Entry 3T5K (X-ray diffraction, 2.90 A resolution); this record covers chains A and B of the 3 polymer chains in the assembly.

[Chain A]
Protein: DNA polymerase IV
Source organism: Sulfolobus solfataricus P2
Notes: EC 2.7.7.7
UniProtKB: Q97W02 (DPO4_SULSO); residues 1-341 here = UniProt positions 1-341
Chain sequence (341 residues; each row starts with the number of its first residue):
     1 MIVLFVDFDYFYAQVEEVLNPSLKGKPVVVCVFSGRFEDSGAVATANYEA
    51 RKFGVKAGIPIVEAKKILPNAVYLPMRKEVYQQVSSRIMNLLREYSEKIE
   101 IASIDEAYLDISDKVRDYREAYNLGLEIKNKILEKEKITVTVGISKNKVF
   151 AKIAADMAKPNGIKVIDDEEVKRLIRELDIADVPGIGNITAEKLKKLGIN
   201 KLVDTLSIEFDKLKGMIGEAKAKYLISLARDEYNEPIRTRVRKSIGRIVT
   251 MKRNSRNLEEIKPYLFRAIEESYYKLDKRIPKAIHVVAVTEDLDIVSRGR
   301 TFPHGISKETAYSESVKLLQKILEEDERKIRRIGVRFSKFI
Ion coordination: Ca2+ site 1: Asp7, Phe8, Asp105 (together with 2'-deoxyadenosine 5'-triphosphate); Ca2+ site 2: Asp7, Glu106 (together with 2'-deoxyadenosine 5'-triphosphate); Ca2+ site 3: Ala181, Ile186
Residues lining bound ligands: 2'-deoxyadenosine 5'-triphosphate (DTP): Asp7, Phe8, Asp9, Tyr10, Phe11, Tyr12, Val43, Ala44, Thr45, Tyr48, Arg51, Ala57, Met76, Ile104, Asp105, Glu106, Lys159
Curated features (UniProtKB/Swiss-Prot):
  - active site: Glu106
  - binding site (Mg(2+)): Asp7, Asp105
  - site: Tyr12 (Substrate discrimination)

[Chain B]
Molecule: 17-nt DNA strand
Sequence (17 nucleotides; numbered 402 to 418; the number before each row is that of its first residue):
   402 CATXGAATCCTTCCCCC
Modified / non-standard residues: HN0 (2'-deoxy-N-[(2S,3S,5R)-5-hydroxy-2-pentyltetrahydrofuran-3-yl]guanosine 5'-(dihydrogen phosphate)) at position 405

[Chain A / chain B interface]
Residue-residue contacts - 39 pairs, chain A then chain B:
  Tyr12(A) - HN0_405(B)  base contact
  Val32(A) - DT404(B)  phosphate contact
  Val32(A) - HN0_405(B)  sugar contact
  Ser34(A) - DT404(B)  sugar contact
  Phe37(A) - DA403(B)  phosphate contact
  Ser40(A) - DA403(B)  phosphate contact
  Gly41(A) - DA403(B)  hydrogen bond to the phosphate
  Ala42(A) - DT404(B)  base contact
  Gly58(A) - DT404(B)  base contact
  Pro60(A) - DC402(B)  base contact
  Pro60(A) - DA403(B)  base contact
  Glu63(A) - DC402(B)  base contact
  Lys78(A) - HN0_405(B)  base contact
  Ala102(A) - HN0_405(B)  base contact
  Ile104(A) - HN0_405(B)  base contact
  Gly218(A) - DC411(B)  phosphate contact
  Glu219(A) - DC411(B)  hydrogen bond to the phosphate
  Ala220(A) - DC410(B)  phosphate contact
  Ala220(A) - DC411(B)  hydrogen bond to the phosphate
  Arg242(A) - HN0_405(B)  base contact
  Arg242(A) - DA407(B)  hydrogen bond to the phosphate
  Arg242(A) - DA408(B)  salt bridge to the phosphate
  Lys243(A) - DA408(B)  hydrogen bond to the phosphate
  Lys243(A) - DT409(B)  salt bridge to the phosphate
  Ser244(A) - DA407(B)  sugar contact
  Ser244(A) - DA408(B)  hydrogen bond to the phosphate
  Gly246(A) - DA407(B)  hydrogen bond to the phosphate
  Arg247(A) - DG406(B)  salt bridge to the phosphate
  Ile248(A) - HN0_405(B)  sugar contact
  Ile248(A) - DG406(B)  hydrogen bond to the phosphate
  Val249(A) - HN0_405(B)  phosphate contact
  Thr250(A) - HN0_405(B)  hydrogen bond to the phosphate
  Leu293(A) - DA403(B)  base contact
  Arg331(A) - DA403(B)  salt bridge to the phosphate
  Arg331(A) - DT404(B)  salt bridge to the phosphate
  Arg332(A) - DT404(B)  sugar contact
  Arg332(A) - HN0_405(B)  salt bridge to the phosphate
  Arg336(A) - DG406(B)  sugar contact
  Arg336(A) - DA407(B)  salt bridge to the phosphate
Also at the interface, not in a pair above, chain A (34 interface residues in all): Ser103, Lys221, Arg238, Val241, Ile245, Lys275

[Overview]
34 residues of chain A face 10 of chain B across their interface; the contacts include 9 hydrogen bonds and 7
salt bridges. Among the polar pairs are Gly41(A)-DA403(B), Glu219(A)-DC411(B) and Ala220(A)-DC411(B). Bound to
chain A: 2'-deoxyadenosine 5'-triphosphate.
Here chain A is DNA polymerase IV (Sulfolobus solfataricus P2) and chain B is a 17-nt DNA strand. Entry 3T5K
(Ternary complex of HNE Adduct modified DNA (5'-TXG-3' vs 14-mer) with Dpo4 and incoming dDTP) was determined
by X-ray diffraction together with 3T5H, 3T5J and 3T5L from the same study.
